3COZ - chains A and B; structure by X-ray diffraction, 2.00 A resolution.

Chain A (and B):
Protein: Pantothenate synthetase
Organism: Mycobacterium tuberculosis
Notes: EC 6.3.2.1; chain B of this document is another copy of the same molecule, construct and numbering; everything in this record applies to it too
UniProtKB: P0A5R0 (PANC_MYCTU); residue numbers follow UniProt; this construct covers 1-300
Chain sequence (301 residues; numbered 0 to 300; the number before each row is that of its first residue; numbering starts at 0):
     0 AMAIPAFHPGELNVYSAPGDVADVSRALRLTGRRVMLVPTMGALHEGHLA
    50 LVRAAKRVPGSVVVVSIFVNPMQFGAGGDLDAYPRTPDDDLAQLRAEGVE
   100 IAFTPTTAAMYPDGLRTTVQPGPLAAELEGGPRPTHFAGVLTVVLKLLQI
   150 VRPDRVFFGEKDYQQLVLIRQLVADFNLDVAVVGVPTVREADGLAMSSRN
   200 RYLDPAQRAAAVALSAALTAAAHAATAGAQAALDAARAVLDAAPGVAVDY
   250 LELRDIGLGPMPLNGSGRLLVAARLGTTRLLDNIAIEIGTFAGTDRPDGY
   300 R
Unresolved in the structure: 0-2, 291-300 (chain B: 0-1, 73-81, 289-300)
Construct notes: expression tag (0); engineered mutation Ala2 (Thr in P0A5R0), Gly77 (Glu in P0A5R0)
Ligand contacts: 5'-O-(D-valylsulfamoyl)adenosine (54H): Pro38, Thr39, Met40, Gly41, His44, Gly46, His47, Leu50, Gln72, Tyr82, Val139, Phe156, Phe157, Gly158, Lys160, Asp161, Gln164, Val184, Pro185, Thr186, Val187, Met195

Interface between chain A and chain B:
Contacting residue pairs - 48 pairs, chain A then chain B:
  Arg115(A) - Gln119(B)
  Arg115(A) - Pro120(B)
  Arg115(A) - Gly121(B)
  Arg115(A) - Gln170(B)
  Arg115(A) - Ala173(B)
  Arg115(A) - Asp174(B)  salt bridge
  Thr116(A) - Val118(B)
  Thr116(A) - Gln119(B)
  Thr116(A) - Gln170(B)
  Thr116(A) - Leu171(B)
  Thr116(A) - Asp174(B)  hydrogen bond
  Thr116(A) - Phe175(B)
  Thr117(A) - Val118(B)
  Thr117(A) - Gln119(B)  hydrogen bond (backbone-backbone)
  Thr117(A) - Phe175(B)
  Val118(A) - Thr116(B)
  Val118(A) - Thr117(B)
  Val118(A) - Phe175(B)  hydrophobic
  Gln119(A) - Thr116(B)
  Gln119(A) - Thr117(B)  hydrogen bond (backbone-backbone)
  Gln119(A) - Gln119(B)
  Gly121(A) - Arg115(B)
  Leu144(A) - Phe175(B)  hydrophobic
  Lys145(A) - Asp174(B)  hydrogen bond (side chain-backbone)
  Lys145(A) - Asn176(B)  hydrogen bond
  Gln148(A) - Gln148(B)  hydrogen bond
  Gln148(A) - Phe175(B)
  Gln148(A) - Asn176(B)
  Gln148(A) - Leu177(B)
  Ile149(A) - Asn176(B)
  Arg151(A) - Gln148(B)  hydrogen bond
  Arg151(A) - Arg151(B)
  Gln170(A) - Arg115(B)
  Gln170(A) - Thr116(B)
  Leu171(A) - Thr116(B)
  Asp174(A) - Arg115(B)  salt bridge
  Asp174(A) - Thr116(B)  hydrogen bond
  Asp174(A) - Lys145(B)  hydrogen bond (backbone-side chain)
  Phe175(A) - Thr116(B)
  Phe175(A) - Thr117(B)
  Phe175(A) - Leu144(B)  hydrophobic
  Phe175(A) - Gln148(B)
  Asn176(A) - Lys145(B)  hydrogen bond
  Asn176(A) - Gln148(B)
  Asn176(A) - Ile149(B)
  Leu177(A) - Gln148(B)
  Asp178(A) - Arg25(B)  salt bridge
  Asp178(A) - Arg151(B)  salt bridge
Other interface residues (no listed pair), chain A (22 interface residues in all): Asp112, Pro120, Leu140, Ala173
Other interface residues (no listed pair), chain B (23 interface residues in all): Asp112, Leu140, Thr141

Summary:
22 residues of chain A face 23 of chain B across their interface; the contacts include 10 hydrogen bonds and 4
salt bridges. Polar pairs include Arg115(A)-Asp174(B), Asp178(A)-Arg25(B) and Asp178(A)-Arg151(B). Bound to
chain A: 5'-O-(D-valylsulfamoyl)adenosine.
Chain A and chain B are both Pantothenate synthetase (Mycobacterium tuberculosis); the structure, Crystal
Structure of Mycobacterium Tuberculosis Pantothenate Synthetase at 2.0 Ang resolution- in complex with
sulphonamide inhibitor ..., was determined by X-ray diffraction together with 3COV, 3COW and 3COY from the
same study.
